4I5L - chains B and C of the 4 polymer chains in the assembly; structure by X-ray diffraction, 2.43 A resolution.

Chain B:
Name: Serine/threonine-protein phosphatase 2A regulatory subunit B'' subunit beta - Cell division control protein 6 homolog chimeric construct
Source organism: Homo sapiens
Notes: fragment: UNP Q9Y5P8 residues 122-490 and UNP Q99741 residues 70-90
Reference sequence: chimeric construct of Q9Y5P8, Q99741: residues 122-490 from Q9Y5P8 (P2R3B_HUMAN) positions 122-490 (same numbers); residues 512-532 from Q99741 positions 70-90 (UniProt number = residue number - 442)
Amino-acid sequence (413 residues; numbered 120 to 532; the number before each row is that of its first residue):
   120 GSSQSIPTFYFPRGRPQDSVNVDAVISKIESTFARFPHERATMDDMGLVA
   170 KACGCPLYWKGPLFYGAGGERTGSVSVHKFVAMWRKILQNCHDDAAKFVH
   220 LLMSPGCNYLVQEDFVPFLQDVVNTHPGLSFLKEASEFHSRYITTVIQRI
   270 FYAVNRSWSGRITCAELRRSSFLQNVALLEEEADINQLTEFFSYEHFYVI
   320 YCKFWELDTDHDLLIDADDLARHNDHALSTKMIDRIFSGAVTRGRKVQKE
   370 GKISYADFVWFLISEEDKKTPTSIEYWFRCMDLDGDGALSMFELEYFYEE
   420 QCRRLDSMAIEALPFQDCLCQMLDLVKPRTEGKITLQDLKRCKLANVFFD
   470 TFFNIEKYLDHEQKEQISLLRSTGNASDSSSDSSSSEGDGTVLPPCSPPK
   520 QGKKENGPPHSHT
Not modelled in the structure: 120, 136-137, 479-532
Differences from the reference sequence: linker (491-511)
Bound ions: Ca2+ site 1: Asp327, Asp329, Asp331, Leu333; Ca2+ site 2: Asp401, Asp403, Asp405, Ala407, Glu412
Swiss-Prot annotation at these positions:
  - binding site (Ca(2+)): Asp401, Asp403, Asp405, Glu412
  - modified residue: Ser516 (Phosphoserine)
From the paper describing this entry:
  - Ca2+ coordination: Asp403
  - mutagenesis - D443K: abolished catalytic activity on pCdc6
  - mutagenesis - D443K: unchanged catalytic activity on pThr peptide
  - mutagenesis - F128A: decreased catalytic activity on pCdc6
  - mutagenesis - D443K: unchanged binding to Cdc6

Chain C:
Name: Serine/threonine-protein phosphatase 2A catalytic subunit alpha isoform, PP2A-alpha
Source organism: Homo sapiens
Notes: EC 3.1.3.16
Reference sequence: P67775 (PP2AA_HUMAN); residue numbers follow UniProt; this construct covers 1-309
Amino-acid sequence (311 residues; row label = number of the first residue in the row; numbers below 1 keep their minus sign (Gly-1 is residue -1)):
    -1 GSMDEKVFTKELDQWIEQLNECKQLSESQVKSLCEKAKEILTKESNVQEV
    49 RCPVTVCGDVHGQFHDLMELFRIGGKSPDTNYLFMGDYVDRGYYSVETVT
    99 LLVALKVRYRERITILRGNHESRQITQVYGFYDECLRKYGNANVWKYFTD
   149 LFDYLPLTALVDGQIFCLHGGLSPSIDTLDHIRALDRLQEVPHEGPMCDL
   199 LWSDPDDRGGWGISPRGAGYTFGQDISETFNHANGLTLVSRAHQLVMEGY
   249 NWCHDRNVVTIFSAPNYCYRCGNQAAIMELDDTLKYSFLQFDPAPRRGEP
   299 HVTRRTPDYFL
Not modelled in the structure: -1 to 1, 297-309
Bound ions: Mn2+ site 1: Asp57, His59, Asp85; Mn2+ site 2: Asp85, Asn117, His167, His241
Ligand contacts: malonate ion (MLI): Ile14, Asn18, Met66, Phe69, Lys74, Ser75, Leu99, Leu103
Swiss-Prot annotation at these positions:
  - active site: His118 (Proton donor)
  - binding site (Mn(2+)): Asp57, His59, Asp85, Asn117, His167, His241
  - binding site (Zn(2+)): Asp57, His59, Asp85
  - binding site (Fe(3+)): Asp85, Asn117, His167, His241
  - modified residue: Tyr307 (Phosphotyrosine), Leu309 (Leucine methyl ester)
  - natural variant: Gly60 (G60V: In HJS3; uncertain significance), Asp88 (D88G: In HJS3), Gln122 (Q122H: In HJS3), Gln125 to Leu309 (deletion: In HJS3), Tyr127 (Y127C: In HJS3), Asp131 (D131H: In HJS3), His191 (H191R: In HJS3), Arg214 to Leu309 (deletion: In HJS3), Asp223 (D223H: In HJS3; D223V: In HJS3), Tyr265 (Y265C: In HJS3), Phe308 (F308FF: In HJS3)
  - mutagenesis: Asp85 (D85N: Loss of phosphatase activity), Leu309 (L309A: Loss of binding to PP2A B-alpha regulatory subunit)

Interface between chain B and chain C:
Residue-residue contacts - 19 pairs, chain B then chain C:
  Leu432(B) - Tyr267(C)
  Asp436(B) - Tyr267(C)
  Cys439(B) - Arg294(C)
  Gln440(B) - Tyr91(C)  hydrogen bond
  Gln440(B) - Tyr267(C)
  Leu442(B) - Arg295(C)
  Asp443(B) - His63(C)  salt bridge
  Asp443(B) - Tyr91(C)
  Asp443(B) - Tyr92(C)  hydrogen bond (backbone-side chain)
  Asp443(B) - Tyr267(C)  hydrogen bond
  Asp443(B) - Arg294(C)  salt bridge
  Leu444(B) - Tyr91(C)
  Lys446(B) - Cys20(C)  hydrogen bond (side chain-backbone)
  Lys446(B) - Tyr92(C)
  Glu450(B) - Gly296(C)
  Gly451(B) - Gly296(C)
  Lys462(B) - Arg135(C)  hydrogen bond (side chain-backbone)
  Lys462(B) - Lys136(C)
  Leu463(B) - Arg135(C)
Interface residues without a listed pair, chain B (14 interface residues in all): Met410, Met441
Interface residues without a listed pair, chain C (11 interface residues in all): Arg268
The authors on this interface:
  - interface residues, chain B: Cys439(B), Gln440(B), Asp443(B), Lys446(B)
  - hot spots on chain B (mutagenesis) - D443K: decreased binding to GST-tagged PP2A core enzyme
  - interface residues, chain C: Tyr91(C), Tyr267(C), Arg294(C), Arg295(C)

Summary:
The interface between chain B and chain C involves 14 residues on one side and 11 on the other; the contacts
include 5 hydrogen bonds and 2 salt bridges. Among the polar pairs are Asp443(B)-His63(C), Asp443(B)-Arg294(C)
and Gln440(B)-Tyr91(C). The paper reports that D443K of chain B abolishes catalytic activity on pCdc6;
interface residues Cys439(B), Gln440(B) and Tyr91(C) among others.
Chain B is Serine/threonine-protein phosphatase 2A regulatory subunit B'' subunit beta - Cell division control
protein 6 homolog chimeric construct and chain C is Serine/threonine-protein phosphatase 2A catalytic subunit
alpha isoform, PP2A-alpha, both from Homo sapiens; the structure, Structural mechanism of trimeric PP2A
holoenzyme involving PR70: insight for Cdc6 dephosphorylation, was determined by X-ray diffraction (same
publication as 4I5J, 4I5K and 4I5N).
